Entry 7F0R (electron microscopy, 5.80 A resolution (low resolution: residue-level contacts below are approximate; hydrogen-bond / salt-bridge calls are withheld)); this record covers chains B and D of the 9 polymer chains in the assembly.

== Chain B ==
Name: DNA-directed RNA polymerase subunit alpha
Organism: Pseudomonas aeruginosa (strain ATCC 15692 / DSM 22644 / CIP 104116 / JCM 14847 / LMG 12228 / 1C / PRS 101 / PAO1)
Notes: EC 2.7.7.6
Reference sequence: O52760 (RPOA_PSEAE); residues 1-333 here = UniProt positions 1-333
Amino-acid sequence (345 residues; numbered -11 to 333; the number before each row is that of its first residue; numbers below 1 keep their minus sign (Met-11 is residue -11)):
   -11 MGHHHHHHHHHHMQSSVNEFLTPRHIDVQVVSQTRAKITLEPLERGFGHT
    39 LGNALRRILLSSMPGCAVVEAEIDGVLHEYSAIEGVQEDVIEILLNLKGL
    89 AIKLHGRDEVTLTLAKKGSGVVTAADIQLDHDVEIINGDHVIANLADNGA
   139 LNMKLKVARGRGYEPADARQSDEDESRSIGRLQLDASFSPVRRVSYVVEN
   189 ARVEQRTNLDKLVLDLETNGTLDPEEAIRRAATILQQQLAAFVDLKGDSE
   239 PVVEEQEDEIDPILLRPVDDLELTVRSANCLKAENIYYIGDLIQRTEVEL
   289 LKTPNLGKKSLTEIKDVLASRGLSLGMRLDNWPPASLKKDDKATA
Disordered / not traced: -11 to 5, 106-108, 135-138, 158-168, 233-333
Construct notes: initiating methionine (-11); expression tag (-10 to 0)

== Chain D ==
Name: DNA-directed RNA polymerase subunit beta'
Organism: Pseudomonas aeruginosa (strain ATCC 15692 / DSM 22644 / CIP 104116 / JCM 14847 / LMG 12228 / 1C / PRS 101 / PAO1)
Notes: EC 2.7.7.6
Reference sequence: Q9HWC9 (RPOC_PSEAE); numbering as in UniProt (aligned over 2-1399)
Amino-acid sequence (1412 residues; row label = number of the first residue in the row; numbering starts at 0):
     0 MLKDLLNLLKNQGQIEEFDAIRIGLASPEMIRSWSFGEVKKPETINYRTF
    50 KPERDGLFCAKIFGPVKDYECLCGKYKRLKHRGVICEKCGVEVALAKVRR
   100 ERMGHIELASPVAHIWFLKSLPSRIGLLLDMTLRDIERVLYFESYVVIDP
   150 GMTTLEKGQLLNDEQYFEALEEFGDDFDARMGAEAVHELLNAIDLEHEIG
   200 RLREEIPQTNSETKIKKLSKRLKLMEAFQGSGNKPEWMVLTVLPVLPPDL
   250 RPLVPLDGGRFATSDLNDLYRRVINRNNRLKRLLDLAAPDIIVRNEKRML
   300 QEAVDALLDNGRRGRAITGSNKRPLKSLADMIKGKQGRFRQNLLGKRVDY
   350 SGRSVITVGPTLRLHQCGLPKKMALELFKPFIFGKLEGRGMATTIKAAKK
   400 MVERELPEVWDVLAEVIREHPVLLNRAPTLHRLGIQAFEPVLIEGKAIQL
   450 HPLVCAAYNADFDGDQMAVHVPLTLEAQLEARALMMSTNNILSPANGEPI
   500 IVPSQDVVMGLYYMTREAINAKGEGMAFADLQEVDRAYRSGQASLHARVK
   550 VRINEKIKGEDGQLTANTRIVDTTVGRALLFQVVPAGLPFDVVNQSMKKK
   600 AISKLINHCYRVVGLKDTVIFADQLMYTGFAYSTISGVSIGVNDFVIPDE
   650 KARIINAATDEVKEIESQYASGLVTQGEKYNKVIDLWSKANDEVSKAMMA
   700 NLSKEKVVDREGKEVDQESFNSMYMMADSGARGSAAQIRQLAGMRGLMAK
   750 PDGSIIETPITANFREGLNVLQYFISTHGARKGLADTALKTANSGYLTRR
   800 LVDVAQDLVVTEIDCGTEHGLLMSPHIEGGDVVEPLGERVLGRVIARDVF
   850 KPGSDEVIVPAGTLIDEKWVDFLEVMSVDEVVVRSPITCETRHGICAMCY
   900 GRDLARGHRVNIGEAVGVIAAQSIGEPGTQLTMRTFHIGGAASRTSAADN
   950 VQVKNGGTIRLHNLKHVVRADGALVAVSRSGELAVADDFGRERERYKLPY
  1000 GAVISVKEGDKVDPGAIVAKWDPHTHPIVTEVDGTVAFVGMEEGITVKRQ
  1050 TDELTGLTNIEVMDPKDRPAAGKDIRPAVKLIDAAGKDLLLPGTDVPAQY
  1100 FLPANALVNLTDGAKVSIGDVVARIPQETSKTRDITGGLPRVADLFEARR
  1150 PKEPSILAEISGTISFGKETKGKRRLVITPNDGSDPYEELIPKWRHLNVF
  1200 EGEQVNRGEVISDGPSNPHDILRLLGVSSLAKYIVNEIQDVYRLQGVKIN
  1250 DKHIETILRQMLRKVEVSESGDSSFIKGDQVELTQVLEENEQLGTEDKFP
  1300 AKYERVLLGITKASLSTESFISAASFQETTRVLTEAAVTGKRDFLRGLKE
  1350 NVVVGRLIPAGTGLAYHSERKRQRDLGKPQRVSASEAEAALTEALNSSGN
  1400 GSGSWSHPQFEK
Disordered / not traced: 0-15, 932-945, 1127-1134, 1377-1411
Construct notes: initiating methionine (0); expression tag (1, 1400-1411)
Ion coordination: Zn2+ site 1: Cys70, Cys72, Cys85; Mg2+ near Asp464 (its only coordinating residue here); Zn2+ site 2 near Cys898 (its only coordinating residue here)
UniProt features mapped onto this chain:
  - binding site (Zn(2+)): Cys70, Cys72, Cys85, Cys88, Cys814, Cys888, Cys895, Cys898
  - binding site (Mg(2+)): Asp460, Asp462, Asp464

== How chain B and chain D interact ==
Pairs across the interface - 57 pairs, chain B then chain D:
  Arg33(B) with Glu443(D)
  Leu48(B) with Arg535(D); Arg538(D)
  Ser49(B) with Arg535(D)
  Ser50(B) with Arg535(D)
  Ile79(B) with Lys549(D); Ile569(D)
  Leu82(B) with Lys549(D)
  Leu83(B) with Phe527(D); Ala528(D); Lys549(D); Val550(D); Arg551(D); Ile569(D)
  Asn84(B) with Arg551(D)
  Lys86(B) with Ala526(D); Phe527(D); Ala528(D)
  Gly87(B) with Ala528(D); Arg551(D)
  His128(B) with Arg551(D)
  Tyr151(B) with Arg535(D); Ala536(D); Ser539(D); Gln541(D)
  Pro153(B) with Met525(D); Gln541(D)
  Ala154(B) with Met525(D)
  Asp155(B) with Met525(D)
  Asp173(B) with Met525(D); Ala526(D); Phe527(D)
  Ser175(B) with Glu532(D)
  Ser177(B) with Arg535(D)
  Arg180(B) with Gln531(D); Glu532(D)
  Arg181(B) with Gln531(D); Gln581(D); Gln623(D)
  Val182(B) with Arg538(D)
  Val185(B) with Thr360(D); Arg362(D); Tyr626(D)
  Val186(B) with Thr360(D)
  Asn188(B) with Leu441(D); Ile442(D); Glu443(D)
  Ala189(B) with Leu441(D)
  Arg190(B) with Leu441(D)
  Val191(B) with Trp409(D)
  Glu192(B) with Pro406(D); Trp409(D); Asp410(D)
  Thr195(B) with Glu443(D)
  Asn196(B) with Glu443(D)
  Glu205(B) with Gln531(D)
  Asn207(B) with Glu532(D)
Also at the interface, not in a pair above, chain B (38 interface residues in all): Arg45, Leu47, Met51, Glu80, Glu187, Arg194
Also at the interface, not in a pair above, chain D (29 interface residues in all): Lys370, Ala413, Leu530

== Overview ==
38 residues of chain B face 29 of chain D across their interface. Cys70(D), Cys72(D) and Cys85(D) form the
Zn2+ site 1. UniProt lists 8 Zn2+-binding residues and 3 Mg2+-binding residues on chain D.
Here chain B is DNA-directed RNA polymerase subunit alpha and chain D is DNA-directed RNA polymerase subunit
beta', both from Pseudomonas aeruginosa (strain ATCC 15692 / DSM 22644 / CIP 104116 / JCM 14847 / LMG 12228 /
1C / PRS 101 / PAO1). Entry 7F0R (Cryo-EM structure of Pseudomonas aeruginosa SutA transcription activation
complex) was determined by electron microscopy (same publication as 7VF9, 7XL3 and 7XL4).
